9RMM - chains A and C of the 3 polymer chains in the assembly; structure by X-ray diffraction, 3.20 A resolution.

[Chain A]
Molecule: Probable outer membrane lipoprotein SilC
Organism: Salmonella enterica subsp. enterica serovar Typhimurium
UniProtKB: Q9ZHD2 (SILC_SALTM); residues -17 to 443 here correspond to UniProt positions 1-461 (UniProt number = residue number + 18)
Chain sequence (462 residues; numbered -17 to 444; the number before each row is that of its first residue; numbers below 1 keep their minus sign (Met-17 is residue -17)):
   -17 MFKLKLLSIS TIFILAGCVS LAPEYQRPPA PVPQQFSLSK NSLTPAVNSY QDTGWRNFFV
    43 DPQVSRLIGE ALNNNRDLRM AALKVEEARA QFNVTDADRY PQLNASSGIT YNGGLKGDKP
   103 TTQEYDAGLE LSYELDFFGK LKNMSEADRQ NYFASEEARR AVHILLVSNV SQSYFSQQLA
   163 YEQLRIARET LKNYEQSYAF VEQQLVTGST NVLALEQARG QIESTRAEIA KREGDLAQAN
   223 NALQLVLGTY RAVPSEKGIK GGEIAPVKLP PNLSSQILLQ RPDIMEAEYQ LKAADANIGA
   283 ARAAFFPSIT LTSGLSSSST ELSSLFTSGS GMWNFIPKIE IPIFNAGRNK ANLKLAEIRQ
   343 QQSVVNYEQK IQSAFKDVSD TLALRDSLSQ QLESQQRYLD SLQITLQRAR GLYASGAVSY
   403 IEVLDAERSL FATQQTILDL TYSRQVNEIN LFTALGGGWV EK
Unresolved in the structure: -17 to -1, 21-29
Sequence notes: expression tag (444)
UniProt features mapped onto this chain:
  - lipidation: Cys0 (N-palmitoyl cysteine)

[Chain C]
Molecule: Probable outer membrane lipoprotein SilC
Organism: Salmonella enterica subsp. enterica serovar Typhimurium
UniProtKB: Q9ZHD2 (SILC_SALTM); residues -17 to 443 here correspond to UniProt positions 1-461 (UniProt number = residue number + 18)
Chain sequence (463 residues; row label = number of the first residue in the row; numbers below 1 keep their minus sign (Met-17 is residue -17)):
   -17 MFKLKLLSIS TIFILAGCVS LAPEYQRPPA PVPQQFSLSK NSLTPAVNSY QDTGWRNFFV
    43 DPQVSRLIGE ALNNNRDLRM AALKVEEARA QFNVTDADRY PQLNASSGIT YNGGLKGDKP
   103 TTQEYDAGLE LSYELDFFGK LKNMSEADRQ NYFASEEARR AVHILLVSNV SQSYFSQQLA
   163 YEQLRIARET LKNYEQSYAF VEQQLVTGST NVLALEQARG QIESTRAEIA KREGDLAQAN
   223 NALQLVLGTY RAVPSEKGIK GGEIAPVKLP PNLSSQILLQ RPDIMEAEYQ LKAADANIGA
   283 ARAAFFPSIT LTSGLSSSST ELSSLFTSGS GMWNFIPKIE IPIFNAGRNK ANLKLAEIRQ
   343 QQSVVNYEQK IQSAFKDVSD TLALRDSLSQ QLESQQRYLD SLQITLQRAR GLYASGAVSY
   403 IEVLDAERSL FATQQTILDL TYSRQVNEIN LFTALGGGWV EKH
Unresolved in the structure: -17 to -1, 21-29
Sequence notes: expression tag (444-445)
UniProt features mapped onto this chain:
  - lipidation: Cys0 (N-palmitoyl cysteine)

[Interface between chain A and chain C]
Contacting residue pairs (115; chain A residue first):
  Pro13(A) - Arg58(C)
  Pro13(A) - Tyr232(C)
  Val14(A) - Tyr232(C)
  Pro15(A) - Tyr232(C)
  Ser310(A) - Lys98(C)
  Gly313(A) - Gly96(C)
  Gly313(A) - Leu97(C)  hydrogen bond (backbone-backbone)
  Met314(A) - Asn94(C)
  Met314(A) - Gly95(C)
  Met314(A) - Leu97(C)
  Trp315(A) - Tyr93(C)  hydrophobic
  Trp315(A) - Asn94(C)
  Trp315(A) - Gly95(C)  hydrogen bond (backbone-backbone)
  Trp315(A) - Gly96(C)
  Trp315(A) - Thr103(C)
  Asn316(A) - Tyr93(C)
  Phe317(A) - Ile91(C)
  Phe317(A) - Thr92(C)
  Phe317(A) - Tyr93(C)  hydrogen bond (backbone-backbone)
  Ile318(A) - Ile91(C)
  Ile318(A) - Thr92(C)
  Pro319(A) - Gly90(C)
  Pro319(A) - Ile91(C)
  Lys320(A) - Ser89(C)
  Ile321(A) - Ser88(C)
  Ile321(A) - Ser89(C)  hydrogen bond (backbone-backbone)
  Glu322(A) - Ala87(C)
  Glu322(A) - Ser88(C)
  Ile323(A) - Asn86(C)
  Ile323(A) - Ala87(C)  hydrogen bond (backbone-backbone)
  Ile325(A) - Leu85(C)  hydrogen bond (backbone-backbone)
  Ile325(A) - Ala87(C)  hydrophobic
  Ile325(A) - Leu111(C)  hydrophobic
  Phe326(A) - Pro83(C)
  Phe326(A) - Gln84(C)
  Phe326(A) - Leu85(C)  hydrogen bond (backbone-backbone)
  Asn327(A) - Ala79(C)
  Asn327(A) - Gln84(C)  hydrogen bond (backbone-side chain)
  Ala328(A) - Ala79(C)
  Ala328(A) - Tyr82(C)  hydrophobic
  Arg330(A) - Ala79(C)
  Arg330(A) - Asp80(C)  salt bridge
  Arg330(A) - Gln84(C)  hydrogen bond
  Ala333(A) - Ala72(C)
  Ala333(A) - Asn75(C)
  Ala333(A) - Val76(C)  hydrophobic
  Asn334(A) - Val76(C)
  Leu337(A) - Glu69(C)
  Leu337(A) - Ala72(C)  hydrophobic
  Leu337(A) - Gln73(C)
  Leu337(A) - Val76(C)  hydrophobic
  Ile340(A) - Leu65(C)
  Ile340(A) - Glu68(C)
  Ile340(A) - Glu69(C)
  Arg341(A) - Glu69(C)  salt bridge
  Arg341(A) - Gln73(C)
  Gln343(A) - Leu65(C)
  Gln344(A) - Met62(C)
  Gln344(A) - Leu65(C)
  Gln344(A) - Lys66(C)
  Gln344(A) - Glu69(C)  hydrogen bond
  Val347(A) - Arg58(C)
  Val347(A) - Met62(C)  hydrophobic
  Asn348(A) - Met62(C)
  Glu350(A) - Arg58(C)  salt bridge
  Gln351(A) - Arg58(C)
  Gln351(A) - Asp59(C)  hydrogen bond
  Gln351(A) - Met62(C)
  Gln354(A) - Arg58(C)
  Gln354(A) - Leu227(C)
  Gln354(A) - Gly230(C)  hydrogen bond (side chain-backbone)
  Gln354(A) - Tyr232(C)
  Ser355(A) - Leu227(C)
  Phe357(A) - Tyr232(C)  hydrophobic
  Lys358(A) - Gln220(C)
  Lys358(A) - Asn223(C)
  Lys358(A) - Ala224(C)
  Ser361(A) - Asn223(C)
  Asp362(A) - Gln220(C)  hydrogen bond
  Asp362(A) - Asn223(C)  hydrogen bond
  Ala365(A) - Ala219(C)  hydrophobic
  Leu366(A) - Gln220(C)
  Ser369(A) - Ala212(C)  hydrogen bond (side chain-backbone)
  Ser369(A) - Gly216(C)
  Gln372(A) - Ala212(C)
  Gln372(A) - Glu215(C)
  Gln373(A) - Ala209(C)
  Gln373(A) - Ala212(C)
  Gln373(A) - Lys213(C)
  Ser376(A) - Glu205(C)
  Ser376(A) - Arg208(C)
  Ser376(A) - Ala209(C)
  Gln377(A) - Ala209(C)
  Arg379(A) - Glu205(C)
  Tyr380(A) - Gly202(C)
  Tyr380(A) - Glu205(C)
  Tyr380(A) - Ser206(C)
  Tyr380(A) - Arg410(C)
  Ser383(A) - Glu198(C)  hydrogen bond
  Ser383(A) - Arg201(C)
  Ser383(A) - Gly202(C)  hydrogen bond (side chain-backbone)
  Ile386(A) - Glu198(C)
  Thr387(A) - Leu195(C)
  Thr387(A) - Glu198(C)
  Arg390(A) - Val194(C)
  Arg390(A) - Leu195(C)
  Ala391(A) - Leu195(C)
  Leu394(A) - Asn193(C)
  Ile403(A) - Ile403(C)  hydrophobic
  Glu404(A) - Gln199(C)  hydrogen bond
  Glu404(A) - Ser401(C)  hydrogen bond
  Glu404(A) - Ile403(C)
  Asp407(A) - Leu406(C)
  Asp407(A) - Arg410(C)  salt bridge
  Ser411(A) - Arg410(C)  hydrogen bond
Interface residues without a listed pair, chain A (60 interface residues in all): Leu297, Pro324, Lys336, Val400
Interface residues without a listed pair, chain C (59 interface residues in all): Arg61

[Overview]
The interface between chain A and chain C involves 60 residues on one side and 59 on the other; the contacts
include 20 hydrogen bonds and 4 salt bridges. Among the polar pairs are Arg330(A)-Asp80(C), Arg341(A)-Glu69(C)
and Glu350(A)-Arg58(C).
Here chain A is Probable outer membrane lipoprotein SilC and chain C is Probable outer membrane lipoprotein
SilC, both from Salmonella enterica subsp. enterica serovar Typhimurium. Entry 9RMM (Crystal structure of
outer membrane SilC) was determined by X-ray diffraction.
